PDB entry 9L49 | X-ray diffraction, 3.00 A resolution | chains A and B of the 3 polymer chains in the assembly

Chain A:
Name: MHC class I antigen
From: Homo sapiens
UniProtKB: Q2UV93 (Q2UV93_HUMAN); residues 2-274 here correspond to UniProt positions 1-273 (UniProt number = residue number - 1)
Amino-acid sequence (273 residues; each row starts with the number of its first residue):
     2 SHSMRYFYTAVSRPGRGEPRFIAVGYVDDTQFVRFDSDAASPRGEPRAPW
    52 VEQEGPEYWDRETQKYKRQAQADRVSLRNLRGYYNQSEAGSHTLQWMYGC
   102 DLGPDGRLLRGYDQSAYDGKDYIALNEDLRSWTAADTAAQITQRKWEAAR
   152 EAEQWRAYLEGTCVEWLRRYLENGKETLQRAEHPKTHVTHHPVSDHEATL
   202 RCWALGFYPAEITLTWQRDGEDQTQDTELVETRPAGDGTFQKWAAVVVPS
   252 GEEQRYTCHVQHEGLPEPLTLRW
Disordered / not traced: 17-19
Disulfide bonds: C101-C164, C203-C259

Chain B:
Name: Beta-2-microglobulin
From: Homo sapiens
UniProtKB: P61769 (B2MG_HUMAN); residues 1-99 here correspond to UniProt positions 21-119 (UniProt number = residue number + 20)
Amino-acid sequence (99 residues; numbered 1 to 99; the number before each row is that of its first residue):
     1 IQRTPKIQVYSRHPAENGKSNFLNCYVSGFHPSDIEVDLLKNGERIEKVE
    51 HSDLSFSGDWSFYLLYYTEFTPTEKDEYACRVNHVTLSQPKIVKWDRDM
Disulfide bonds: C25-C80
Construct notes: conflict G58 (Lys78 in P61769)
Swiss-Prot annotation at these positions:
  - modified residue: Q2 (Pyrrolidone carboxylic acid)
  - glycosylation: I1 (N-linked (Glc) (glycation) isoleucine), K19 (N-linked (Glc) (glycation) lysine), K41 (N-linked (Glc) (glycation) lysine), K48 (N-linked (Glc) (glycation) lysine), K91 (N-linked (Glc) (glycation) lysine), K94 (N-linked (Glc) (glycation) lysine)

How chain A and chain B interact:
Pairs across the interface (57; chain A residue first):
  F8(A) with S55(B); F56(B)
  Y9(A) with F56(B)
  T10(A) with L54(B); F56(B); F62(B)
  V12(A) with S33(B)
  V25(A) with D53(B); L54(B); S55(B)
  Y27(A) with Y63(B), hydrogen bond
  Q32(A) with D53(B), hydrogen bond
  R35(A) with D53(B)
  R48(A) with D53(B), salt bridge
  T94(A) with P32(B); F62(B)
  Q96(A) with H31(B), hydrogen bond; F56(B); W60(B); F62(B)
  W97(A) with F56(B)
  M98(A) with F56(B), hydrophobic; S57(B); G58(B); W60(B), hydrophobic
  Q115(A) with W60(B)
  S116(A) with W60(B)
  A117(A) with W60(B), hydrophobic
  D119(A) with I1(B); H31(B)
  G120(A) with H31(B), hydrogen bond (backbone-side chain)
  K121(A) with I1(B)
  D122(A) with W60(B), hydrogen bond
  T190(A) with M99(B), hydrogen bond (side chain-backbone)
  H192(A) with D98(B), hydrogen bond (side chain-backbone); M99(B)
  R202(A) with M99(B), hydrogen bond (side chain-backbone)
  W204(A) with M99(B), hydrogen bond (side chain-backbone)
  E232(A) with Q8(B); Y26(B); S28(B), hydrogen bond
  R234(A) with Q8(B), hydrogen bond; Y10(B); Y26(B)
  P235(A) with Y10(B), hydrogen bond (backbone-side chain); N24(B); Y26(B); L65(B), hydrophobic
  A236(A) with R12(B), hydrogen bond (backbone-side chain); N24(B), hydrogen bond (backbone-side chain)
  G237(A) with R12(B); L65(B)
  D238(A) with R12(B); H13(B)
  Q242(A) with Y10(B); S11(B), hydrogen bond (side chain-backbone); R12(B), hydrogen bond (side chain-backbone)
Also at the interface, not in a pair above, chain A (36 interface residues in all): I23, L206, V231, T233, W244
Also at the interface, not in a pair above, chain B (26 interface residues in all): K6, P14

Summary:
36 residues of chain A face 26 of chain B across their interface; the contacts include 16 hydrogen bonds and 1
salt bridge. Among the polar pairs are R48(A)-D53(B), Y27(A)-Y63(B) and Q32(A)-D53(B).
Here chain A is MHC class I antigen and chain B is Beta-2-microglobulin, both from Homo sapiens. Entry 9L49
(Crystal structure of HLA-C*12:03-RV9) was determined by X-ray diffraction, deposited together with 9L47, 9L48
and 9L4A.
